PDB entry 6AZP | X-ray diffraction, 2.29 A resolution | chains A and B

[Chain A]
Name: Myeloperoxidase
Organism: Homo sapiens
Notes: EC 1.11.2.2
UniProtKB: P05164 (PERM_HUMAN), isoform P05164-2; residues 167-743 here correspond to UniProt positions 72-648 (UniProt number = residue number - 95)
Chain sequence (577 residues; each row starts with the number of its first residue):
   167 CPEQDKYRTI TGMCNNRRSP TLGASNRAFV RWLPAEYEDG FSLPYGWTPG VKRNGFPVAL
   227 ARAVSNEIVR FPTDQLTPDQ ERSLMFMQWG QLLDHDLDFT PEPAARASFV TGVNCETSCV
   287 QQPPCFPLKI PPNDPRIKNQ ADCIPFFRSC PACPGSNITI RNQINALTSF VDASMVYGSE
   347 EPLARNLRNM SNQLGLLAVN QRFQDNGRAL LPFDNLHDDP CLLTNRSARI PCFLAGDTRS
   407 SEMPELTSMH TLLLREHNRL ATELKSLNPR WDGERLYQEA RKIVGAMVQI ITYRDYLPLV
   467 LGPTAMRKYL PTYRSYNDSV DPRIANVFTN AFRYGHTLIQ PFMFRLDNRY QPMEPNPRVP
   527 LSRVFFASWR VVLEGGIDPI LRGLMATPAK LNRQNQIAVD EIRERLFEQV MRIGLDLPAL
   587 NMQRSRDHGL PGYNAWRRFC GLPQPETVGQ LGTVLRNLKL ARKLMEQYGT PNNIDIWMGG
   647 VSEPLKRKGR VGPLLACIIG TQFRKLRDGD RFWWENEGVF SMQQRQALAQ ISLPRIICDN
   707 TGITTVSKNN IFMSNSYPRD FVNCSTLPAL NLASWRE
Disulfides: Cys167-Cys180, Cys281-Cys291, Cys285-Cys309, Cys387-Cys398, Cys606-Cys663, Cys704-Cys730
Modified / non-standard residues: Cys316 (S-hydroxycysteine; CSO)
Bound ions: Ca2+: Asp262, Thr334, Phe336, Asp338, Ser340
Residues lining bound ligands:
  - N-acetylglucosamine (NAG; 2-acetamido-2-deoxy-beta-D-glucopyranose), molecule 1: Asn391, Ala394, Trp535, Leu539
  - N-acetylglucosamine (NAG), molecule 2: Arg480, Asn483, Ser485, Val486

[Chain B]
Name: Staphylococcal Peroxidase Inhibitor
Organism: Staphylococcus aureus
UniProtKB: A0A1K8H768 (A0A1K8H768_STAAU); residues 46-105 here correspond to UniProt positions 43-102 (UniProt number = residue number - 3)
Chain sequence (60 residues; row label = number of the first residue in the row):
    46 ANFLEHELSY IDVLLDKNAD QATKDNLRSY FADKGLHSIK DIINKAKQDG FDVSKYEHVK
Not modelled in the structure: 103-105

[Chain A / chain B interface]
Contacting residue pairs (27; chain A residue first):
  Arg351(A) - Tyr75(B)
  Asn352(A) - Leu49(B)
  Asn352(A) - His51(B)  hydrogen bond (backbone-side chain)
  Asn352(A) - Tyr75(B)  hydrogen bond
  Asn352(A) - Lys79(B)  hydrogen bond
  Arg354(A) - Tyr55(B)  hydrogen bond (backbone-side chain)
  Asn355(A) - Tyr55(B)
  Met356(A) - Tyr55(B)  hydrogen bond (backbone-side chain)
  Met356(A) - Leu72(B)
  Met356(A) - Tyr75(B)  hydrophobic
  Ser357(A) - Tyr55(B)
  Ser357(A) - Thr68(B)
  Ser357(A) - Leu72(B)
  Ala364(A) - His51(B)
  Gln367(A) - Ser54(B)
  Arg368(A) - Glu50(B)  salt bridge
  Pro378(A) - His51(B)
  Phe379(A) - Glu50(B)
  Asp380(A) - Leu49(B)
  Asn381(A) - Asn47(B)
  Asn381(A) - Phe48(B)  hydrogen bond (side chain-backbone)
  Asn381(A) - Leu49(B)
  Asn381(A) - Asp94(B)  hydrogen bond (side chain-backbone)
  Asn381(A) - Phe96(B)
  His383(A) - Asn47(B)  hydrogen bond
  Leu400(A) - Leu49(B)  hydrophobic
  Leu400(A) - His51(B)
Also at the interface, not in a pair above, chain A (17 interface residues in all): Gln359, Val365
Also at the interface, not in a pair above, chain B (15 interface residues in all): Glu52, Asn71

[Summary]
Chain A and chain B form an interface of 17 and 15 residues respectively; the contacts include 8 hydrogen
bonds and 1 salt bridge. Among the polar pairs are Arg368(A)-Glu50(B), Asn352(A)-His51(B) and
Asn352(A)-Tyr75(B). Chain A binds N-acetylglucosamine.
Chain A is Myeloperoxidase (Homo sapiens) and chain B is Staphylococcal Peroxidase Inhibitor (Staphylococcus
aureus); the structure, A Structurally Dynamic N-terminal Region Drives Function of the Staphylococcal
Peroxidase Inhibitor (SPIN), was determined by X-ray diffraction.
